Entry 7FH7 (X-ray diffraction, 1.42 A resolution); this record covers chain A.

[Chain A]
Name: CylK
From: Cylindrospermum licheniforme UTEX B 2014
Reference sequence: A0A1Y0K711 (A0A1Y0K711_9NOST); residues 1-676 here = UniProt positions 1-676
Chain sequence (676 residues; numbered 1 to 676; the number before each row is that of its first residue):
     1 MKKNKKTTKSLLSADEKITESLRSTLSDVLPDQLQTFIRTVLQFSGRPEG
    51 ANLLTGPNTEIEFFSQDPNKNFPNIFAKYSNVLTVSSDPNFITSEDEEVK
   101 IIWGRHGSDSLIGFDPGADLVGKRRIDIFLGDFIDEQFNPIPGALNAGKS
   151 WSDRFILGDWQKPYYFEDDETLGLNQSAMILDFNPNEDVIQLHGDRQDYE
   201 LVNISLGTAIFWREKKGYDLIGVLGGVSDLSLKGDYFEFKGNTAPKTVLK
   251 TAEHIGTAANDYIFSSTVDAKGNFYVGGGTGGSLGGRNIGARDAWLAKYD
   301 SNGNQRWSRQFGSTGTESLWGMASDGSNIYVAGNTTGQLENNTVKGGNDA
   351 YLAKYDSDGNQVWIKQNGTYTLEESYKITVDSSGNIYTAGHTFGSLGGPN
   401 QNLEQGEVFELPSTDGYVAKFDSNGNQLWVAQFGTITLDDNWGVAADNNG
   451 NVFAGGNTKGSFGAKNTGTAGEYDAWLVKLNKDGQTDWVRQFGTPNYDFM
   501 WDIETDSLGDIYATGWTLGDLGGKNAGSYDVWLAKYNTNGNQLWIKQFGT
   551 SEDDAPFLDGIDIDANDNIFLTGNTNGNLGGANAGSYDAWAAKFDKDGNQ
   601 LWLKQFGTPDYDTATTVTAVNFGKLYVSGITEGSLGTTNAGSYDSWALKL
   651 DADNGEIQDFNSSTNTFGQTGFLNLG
Unresolved in the structure: 1-9, 663-676
Sequence notes: engineered mutation Phe37 (Tyr in A0A1Y0K711)
Bound ions: Ca2+ site 1: Thr84, Ser86, Asp88, Gly104, His106, Asp109; Ca2+ site 2: Arg105, Gly107, Asp109, Gly131, Asp132, Asp153; Ca2+ site 3: Asp132, Trp151, Asp153, Glu187, Asp188; Ca2+ site 4: Tyr165, Glu167, Gly173, Gln176, Asp219, Leu220; Mg2+ site 1: Asp169, Thr171, Tyr218; Mg2+ site 2 near Ala252 (its only coordinating residue here); Ca2+ site 5: Thr257, Ala259, Asp261, Gly641, Tyr643, Asp644; Ca2+ site 6: Gly290, Arg292, Asp293, Ser313, Gly315, Glu317; Ca2+ site 7: Gly346, Asn348, Asp349, Thr369, Thr371, Glu373; Ca2+ site 8: Thr414, Asp415, Thr435, Thr437, Asp439; Ca2+ site 9: Tyr473, Asp474, Thr494, Asn496, Asp498; Ca2+ site 10: Asp502, Asp559, Ile561; 2 more Ca2+ sites not listed; 1 more Mg2+ sites not listed
Residues lining bound ligands:
  - 4ON (5-[(2S,7R)-7-fluoranyl-2-methyl-undecyl]benzene-1,3-diol), molecule 1: Phe37, Ile38, Val41, Leu42, Phe63, Phe72, Pro73, Phe76, Ala77, Val82, Ile101, Trp103, Ile128, Leu130, Phe133, Phe138, Leu181, Leu372, Glu374, Tyr376, His391, Phe393, Phe409, Leu411, Pro412, Thr414, Leu438, Asp440
  - 4ON, molecule 2: Val82, Leu83, Thr84, Phe91, Trp103, Arg105, Asp135, Glu374, Tyr376, Glu410, Leu411, Pro412, Ser413, Thr437, Leu438, Asp440, Lys459, Tyr473

[Summary]
Bound to chain A: compound 4ON. Thr84, Ser86, Asp88, Gly104, His106 and Asp109 form the Ca2+ site 1. Arg105,
Gly107, Asp109, Gly131, Asp132 and Asp153 coordinate Ca2+ site 2.
Chain A is CylK (Cylindrospermum licheniforme UTEX B 2014); the structure, Friedel-Crafts alkylation enzyme
CylK mutant Y37F, was determined by X-ray diffraction (same publication as 7FH6 and 7FH8).
